8XPM - chains f4 and f5 of the 68 polymer chains in the assembly; structure by electron microscopy, 3.90 A resolution.

Chain f4 (and f5):
Name: Head-tail connector protein FII
Organism: Escherichia phage Lambda
Notes: chain f5 of this document is another copy of the same molecule, construct and numbering; everything in this record applies to it too
Reference sequence: P03714 (FII_LAMBD); residues 1-117 here = UniProt positions 1-117
Amino-acid sequence (117 residues; each row starts with the number of its first residue):
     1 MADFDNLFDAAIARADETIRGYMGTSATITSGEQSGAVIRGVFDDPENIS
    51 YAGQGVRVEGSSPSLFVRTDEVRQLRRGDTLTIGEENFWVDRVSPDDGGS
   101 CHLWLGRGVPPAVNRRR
Disordered / not traced: 1-2, 117

How chain f4 and chain f5 interact:
Pairs across the interface (17):
  D5(f4) - G24(f5)
  D5(f4) - T25(f5)
  D5(f4) - S26(f5)  hydrogen bond (side chain-backbone)
  D5(f4) - R40(f5)
  N6(f4) - Y22(f5)
  N6(f4) - M23(f5)
  N6(f4) - G24(f5)  hydrogen bond (side chain-backbone)
  N6(f4) - R40(f5)
  L7(f4) - G21(f5)
  L7(f4) - Y22(f5)  hydrophobic
  F8(f4) - Y22(f5)
  R77(f4) - R57(f5)
  D91(f4) - R57(f5)  salt bridge
  R92(f4) - R57(f5)
  R92(f4) - E59(f5)
  P95(f4) - D45(f5)
  P95(f4) - E47(f5)
Also at the interface, not in a pair above, chain f4 (9 interface residues in all): D96

Overview:
9 residues of chain f4 face 11 of chain f5 across their interface; the contacts include 2 hydrogen bonds and 1
salt bridge. Polar contacts include D91(f4)-R57(f5), D5(f4)-S26(f5) and N6(f4)-G24(f5).
Chain f4 and chain f5 are both Head-tail connector protein FII (Escherichia phage Lambda); the structure,
Mature virion portal of phage lambda with DNA, was determined by electron microscopy (same publication as
8XOT, 8XOU, 8XOW and 8XQB).
